PDB entry 4WQS | X-ray diffraction, 4.31 A resolution (low resolution: residue-level contacts below are approximate; hydrogen-bond / salt-bridge calls are withheld) | chains D and G of the 8 polymer chains in the assembly

== Chain D ==
Name: DNA-directed RNA polymerase subunit beta'
From: Thermus thermophilus HB8
Notes: EC 2.7.7.6
UniProtKB: Q8RQE8 (RPOC_THET8); residues 1-1524 here = UniProt positions 1-1524
Sequence (1524 residues; each row starts with the number of its first residue):
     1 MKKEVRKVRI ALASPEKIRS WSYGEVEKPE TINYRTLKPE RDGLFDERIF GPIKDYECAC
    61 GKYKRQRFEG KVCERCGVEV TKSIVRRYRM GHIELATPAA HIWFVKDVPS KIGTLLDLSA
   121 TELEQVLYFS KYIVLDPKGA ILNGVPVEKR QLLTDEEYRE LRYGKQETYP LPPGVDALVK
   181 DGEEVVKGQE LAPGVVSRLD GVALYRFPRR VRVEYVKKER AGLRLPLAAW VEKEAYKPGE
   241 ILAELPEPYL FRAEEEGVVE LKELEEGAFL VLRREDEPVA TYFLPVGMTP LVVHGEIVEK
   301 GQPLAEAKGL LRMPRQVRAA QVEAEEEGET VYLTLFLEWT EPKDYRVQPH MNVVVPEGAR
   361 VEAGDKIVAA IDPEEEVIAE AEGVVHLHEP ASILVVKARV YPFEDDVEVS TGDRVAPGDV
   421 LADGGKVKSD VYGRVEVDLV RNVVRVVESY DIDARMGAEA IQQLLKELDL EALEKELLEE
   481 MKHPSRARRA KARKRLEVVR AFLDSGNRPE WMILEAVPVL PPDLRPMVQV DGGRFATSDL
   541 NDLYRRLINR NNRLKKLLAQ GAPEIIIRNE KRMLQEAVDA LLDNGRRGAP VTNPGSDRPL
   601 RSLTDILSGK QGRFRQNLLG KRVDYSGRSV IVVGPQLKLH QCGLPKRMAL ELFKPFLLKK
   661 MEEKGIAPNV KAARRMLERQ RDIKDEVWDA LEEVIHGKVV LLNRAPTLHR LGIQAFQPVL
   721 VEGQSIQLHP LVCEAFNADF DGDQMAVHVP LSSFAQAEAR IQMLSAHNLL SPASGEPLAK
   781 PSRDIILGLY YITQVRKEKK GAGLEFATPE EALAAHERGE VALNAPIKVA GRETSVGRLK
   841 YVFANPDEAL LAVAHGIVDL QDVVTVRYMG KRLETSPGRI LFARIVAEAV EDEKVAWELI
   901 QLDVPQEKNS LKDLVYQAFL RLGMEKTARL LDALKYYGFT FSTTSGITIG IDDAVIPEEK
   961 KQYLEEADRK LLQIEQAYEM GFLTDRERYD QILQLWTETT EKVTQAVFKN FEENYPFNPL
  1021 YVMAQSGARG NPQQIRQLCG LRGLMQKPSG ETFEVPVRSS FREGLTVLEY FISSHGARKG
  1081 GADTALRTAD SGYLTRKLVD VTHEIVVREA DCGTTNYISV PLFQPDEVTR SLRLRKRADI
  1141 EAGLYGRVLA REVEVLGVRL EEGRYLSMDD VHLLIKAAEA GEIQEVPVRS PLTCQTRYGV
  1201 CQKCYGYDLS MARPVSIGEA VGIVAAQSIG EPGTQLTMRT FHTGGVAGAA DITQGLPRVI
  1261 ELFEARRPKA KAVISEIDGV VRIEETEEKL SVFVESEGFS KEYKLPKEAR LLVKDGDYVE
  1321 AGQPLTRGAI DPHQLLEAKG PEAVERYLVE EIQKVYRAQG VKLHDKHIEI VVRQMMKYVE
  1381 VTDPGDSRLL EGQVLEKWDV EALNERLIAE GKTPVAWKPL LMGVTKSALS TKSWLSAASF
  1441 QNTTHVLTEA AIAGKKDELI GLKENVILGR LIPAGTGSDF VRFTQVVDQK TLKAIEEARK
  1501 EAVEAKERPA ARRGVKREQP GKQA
Unresolved in the structure: 1, 164-453, 1053-1057, 1271-1328, 1506-1524
Bound ions: Zn2+ site 1 near Cys73 (its only coordinating residue here); Zn2+ site 2: Cys1112, Arg1189, Cys1194, Cys1201, Cys1204

== Chain G ==
Molecule: 28-nt DNA strand
Sequence (28 nucleotides; each row starts with the number of its first residue):
     1 GTCACTACCA CAAGCTACGC GAGCGCCG
Unresolved in the structure: 1

== How chain D and chain G interact ==
Pairs across the interface (34; chain D residue first):
  Ser485(D) with DA7(G); DC8(G)
  Arg486(D) with DC8(G)
  Ala487(D) with DA7(G); DC8(G)
  Arg534(D) with DG28(G)
  Ala536(D) with DG28(G)
  Arg586(D) with DC15(G); DT16(G)
  Lys610(D) with DC18(G); DG19(G)
  Arg615(D) with DC18(G)
  Arg622(D) with DA22(G)
  Arg628(D) with DA22(G); DG23(G)
  Ala705(D) with DC20(G)
  Pro706(D) with DG19(G); DC20(G)
  Gln744(D) with DG21(G); DA22(G)
  Thr1088(D) with DG19(G)
  Ala1089(D) with DC18(G); DG19(G)
  Gly1092(D) with DG19(G)
  Tyr1093(D) with DA17(G); DC18(G); DG19(G)
  Arg1096(D) with DA17(G); DC18(G)
  Phe1440(D) with DA17(G)
  Gln1441(D) with DT16(G); DA17(G)
  Asn1442(D) with DC15(G); DT16(G)
Other interface residues (no listed pair), chain D (23 interface residues in all): Arg488, Lys621
Other interface residues (no listed pair), chain G (14 interface residues in all): DC9, DC27

== Summary ==
The interface between chain D and chain G involves 23 residues on one side and 14 on the other. Cys1112(D),
Arg1189(D), Cys1194(D), Cys1201(D) and Cys1204(D) coordinate Zn2+ site 2.
Chain D is DNA-directed RNA polymerase subunit beta' (Thermus thermophilus HB8) and chain G is a 28-nt DNA
strand; the structure, Thermus thermophilus RNA polymerase backtracked complex, was determined by X-ray
diffraction, deposited together with 4WQT.
